PDB entry 5WAI | X-ray diffraction, 2.90 A resolution | chains A and B of the 4 polymer chains in the assembly

Chain A:
Molecule: Histone-binding protein RBBP4
Source organism: Homo sapiens
UniProt: Q09028 (RBBP4_HUMAN); numbering as in UniProt (aligned over 1-425)
Chain sequence (439 residues; numbered -13 to 425; the number before each row is that of its first residue; numbers below 1 keep their minus sign (Met-13 is residue -13)):
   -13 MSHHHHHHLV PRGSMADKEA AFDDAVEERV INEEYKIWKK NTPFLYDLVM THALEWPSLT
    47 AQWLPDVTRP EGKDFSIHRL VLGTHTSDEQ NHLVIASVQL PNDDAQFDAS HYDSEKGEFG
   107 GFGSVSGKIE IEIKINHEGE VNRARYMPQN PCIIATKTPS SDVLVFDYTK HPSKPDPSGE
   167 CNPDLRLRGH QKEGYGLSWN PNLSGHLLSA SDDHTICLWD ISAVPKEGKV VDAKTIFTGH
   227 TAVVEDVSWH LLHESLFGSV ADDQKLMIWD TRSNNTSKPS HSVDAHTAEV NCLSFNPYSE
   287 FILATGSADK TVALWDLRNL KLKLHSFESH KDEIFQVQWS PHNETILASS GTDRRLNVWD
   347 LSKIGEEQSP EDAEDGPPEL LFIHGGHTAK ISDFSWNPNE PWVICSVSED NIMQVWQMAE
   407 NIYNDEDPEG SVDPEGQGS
Not modelled in the structure: -13 to 2, 94-104, 212-213, 413-425
Sequence notes: initiating methionine (-13); expression tag (-12 to 0)
Curated features (UniProtKB/Swiss-Prot):
  - modified residue: Ala2 (N-acetylalanine), Lys4 (N6-acetyllysine), Ser110 (Phosphoserine), Lys160 (N6-acetyllysine), Ser355 (Phosphoserine)
  - cross-link (Glycyl lysine isopeptide (Lys-Gly)): Lys4 (interchain with G-Cter in SUMO2), Lys160 (interchain with G-Cter in SUMO2)

Chain B:
Molecule: Polycomb protein SUZ12
Source organism: Homo sapiens
UniProt: Q15022 (SUZ12_HUMAN); residues 76-545 here = UniProt positions 76-545
Chain sequence (478 residues; each row starts with the number of its first residue):
    76 MEHVQADHEL FLQAFEKPTQ IYRFLRTRNL IAPIFLHRTL TYMSHRNSRT NIKRKTFKVD
   136 DMLSKVEKMK GEQESHSLSA HLQLTFTGFF HKNDKPSPNS ENEQNSVTLE VLLVKVCHKK
   196 RKDVSCPIRQ VPTGKKQVPL NPDLNQTKPG NFPSLAVSSN EFEPSNSHMV KSYSLLFRVT
   256 RPGRREFNGM INGETNENID VNEELPARRK RNREDGEKTF VAQMTVFDKN RRLQLLDGEY
   316 EVAMQEMEEC PISKKRATWE TILDGKRLPP FETFSQGPTL QFTLRWTGET NDKSTAPIAK
   376 PLATRNSESL HQENKPGSVK PTQTIAVKES LTTDLQTRKE KDTPNENRQK LRIFYQFLYN
   436 NNTRQQTEAR DDLHCPWCTL NCRKLYSLLK HLKLCHSRFI FNYVYHPKGA RIDVSINECY
   496 DGSYAGNPQD IHRQPGFAFS RNGPVKRTPI THILVCRPKR TKASMSEFLE WSHPQFEK
Not modelled in the structure: 76-78, 150-153, 168-181, 210, 224-227, 254-294, 323-350, 364-422, 497-513, 547-553
Sequence notes: expression tag (546-553)
Metal / ion sites: Zn2+: Cys450, Cys453, His466, His471

Chain A / chain B interface:
Contacting residue pairs (217; chain A residue first):
  Glu13(A) with Arg103(B), salt bridge
  Glu14(A) with Arg516(B), salt bridge
  Val16(A) with Phe99(B), hydrophobic; Leu100(B), hydrophobic; Arg103(B)
  Ile17(A) with Arg516(B)
  Glu19(A) with Ile96(B); Leu100(B); Arg473(B), salt bridge; Tyr495(B), hydrogen bond
  Glu20(A) with Arg103(B), salt bridge; Asn104(B); Ile109(B)
  Lys22(A) with Tyr495(B), hydrogen bond (side chain-backbone); Asp496(B), salt bridge
  Ile23(A) with Leu100(B), hydrophobic; Cys470(B), hydrophobic
  Trp24(A) with Ile109(B), hydrophobic; Leu529(B), hydrophobic
  Lys25(A) with Leu529(B)
  Lys26(A) with Lys468(B); Leu469(B); Ser472(B)
  Asn27(A) with Phe110(B); Leu115(B); Tyr117(B), hydrogen bond; Leu469(B); Cys470(B)
  Thr28(A) with Val530(B)
  Pro29(A) with Val530(B); Arg532(B), hydrogen bond (backbone-side chain)
  Phe30(A) with Thr114(B); Leu115(B); Thr116(B), hydrogen bond (backbone-backbone); Tyr117(B), hydrophobic; Lys465(B); Leu469(B), hydrophobic
  Leu31(A) with Phe110(B), hydrophobic; Thr114(B); Leu115(B), hydrophobic
  Tyr32(A) with Val530(B); Arg532(B), hydrogen bond (backbone-side chain)
  Asp33(A) with Val530(B); Cys531(B); Arg532(B), salt bridge; Lys534(B)
  Leu34(A) with Val530(B)
  Val35(A) with Ile528(B); Leu529(B), hydrogen bond (backbone-backbone); Val530(B), hydrogen bond (backbone-backbone)
  Met36(A) with His527(B); Ile528(B), hydrophobic
  Thr37(A) with Ile525(B); Thr526(B); His527(B), hydrogen bond (backbone-backbone)
  His38(A) with Ile525(B); Thr526(B)
  Ala39(A) with Arg522(B); Pro524(B); Ile525(B), hydrogen bond (backbone-backbone)
  Leu40(A) with Arg522(B)
  Glu41(A) with Val520(B); Lys521(B); Arg522(B), hydrogen bond (backbone-backbone); Pro524(B)
  Trp42(A) with Pro519(B); Val520(B); Lys521(B)
  Pro43(A) with Pro519(B), hydrophobic
  Val53(A) with Leu544(B), hydrophobic; Glu545(B), hydrogen bond (backbone-backbone)
  Thr54(A) with Glu545(B); Trp546(B)
  Arg55(A) with Ser541(B); Leu544(B); Glu545(B), hydrogen bond (backbone-backbone); Trp546(B)
  Pro56(A) with Trp546(B), hydrophobic
  Glu57(A) with Trp546(B)
  His71(A) with Pro519(B)
  Thr72(A) with Pro519(B)
  Ser73(A) with Pro519(B), hydrogen bond (side chain-backbone)
  Glu75(A) with Lys521(B), salt bridge
  Pro87(A) with Cys531(B), hydrophobic
  Asp89(A) with Pro533(B); Lys537(B)
  Ala91(A) with Pro533(B), hydrophobic
  Gln92(A) with Cys531(B); Pro533(B)
  Phe93(A) with Cys531(B)
  Phe105(A) with Leu529(B)
  Gly106(A) with Leu529(B)
  Gly107(A) with Ile528(B), hydrogen bond (backbone-backbone); Leu529(B), hydrogen bond (backbone-backbone)
  Phe108(A) with Ile528(B), hydrogen bond (backbone-backbone)
  Gly109(A) with His527(B); Ile528(B)
  Ser110(A) with Thr526(B), hydrogen bond (backbone-backbone); His527(B), hydrogen bond (backbone-side chain)
  Val111(A) with Thr526(B), hydrogen bond (backbone-backbone); Ile528(B), hydrophobic
  Lys114(A) with Ile528(B)
  Ile115(A) with Thr526(B)
  Glu231(A) with Arg196(B), salt bridge
  Asp248(A) with Lys195(B), hydrogen bond (backbone-side chain); Arg196(B), salt bridge
  Gln250(A) with Lys195(B); His243(B); Met244(B), hydrogen bond
  Asp270(A) with His243(B), salt bridge
  Thr273(A) with His193(B); His243(B)
  Ala274(A) with Lys194(B)
  Glu275(A) with Lys195(B), salt bridge; Arg196(B), hydrogen bond (side chain-backbone)
  Asn277(A) with Arg196(B), hydrogen bond
  Ser285(A) with Val134(B); Asp135(B), hydrogen bond
  Phe287(A) with Asp135(B)
  Leu300(A) with Met137(B), hydrophobic
  Asp302(A) with Asp135(B); Leu138(B)
  Arg304(A) with Asp135(B), hydrogen bond (side chain-backbone); Leu138(B)
  Asn305(A) with Leu138(B); Glu142(B), hydrogen bond
  Leu308(A) with Val141(B), hydrophobic; Glu142(B); Lys145(B)
  Leu310(A) with Leu138(B), hydrophobic; Val141(B)
  Lys317(A) with Ile106(B), hydrogen bond (side chain-backbone); Ala107(B)
  Glu319(A) with Arg196(B), salt bridge
  Phe321(A) with Arg196(B)
  His328(A) with Met540(B)
  Glu330(A) with Phe132(B); Lys133(B); Val134(B), hydrogen bond (side chain-backbone)
  Thr331(A) with Arg129(B); Phe132(B); Val134(B)
  Arg340(A) with Arg516(B)
  Arg341(A) with Pro108(B), hydrogen bond (side chain-backbone); Ile109(B)
  Asp346(A) with Arg129(B), salt bridge
  Leu347(A) with Phe132(B); Val134(B), hydrophobic; Met137(B), hydrophobic
  Ser348(A) with Lys128(B), hydrogen bond (backbone-side chain); Arg129(B); Phe132(B)
  Lys349(A) with Arg124(B); Thr125(B), hydrogen bond (side chain-backbone); Asn126(B), hydrogen bond; Arg129(B)
  Ile350(A) with Met137(B), hydrophobic
  Glu352(A) with Arg124(B), salt bridge; Lys128(B), salt bridge
  Glu353(A) with Arg124(B)
  Gln354(A) with Arg113(B), hydrogen bond; Ser123(B); Arg124(B)
  Ser355(A) with Arg121(B); Ser123(B), hydrogen bond (backbone-side chain)
  Glu357(A) with Arg121(B), hydrogen bond (backbone-side chain); Asn456(B); Arg458(B), salt bridge
  Asp358(A) with Arg113(B), salt bridge; Arg121(B); Asn122(B); Ser123(B), hydrogen bond; Arg124(B), salt bridge
  Glu360(A) with Leu105(B); Arg121(B), salt bridge
  Asp361(A) with Leu111(B); His112(B), hydrogen bond (side chain-backbone); Arg113(B), hydrogen bond (side chain-backbone); Arg121(B), salt bridge
  Gly362(A) with Arg113(B), hydrogen bond (backbone-side chain)
  Pro363(A) with Arg113(B), hydrogen bond (backbone-side chain)
  Pro364(A) with Arg124(B), hydrogen bond (backbone-side chain)
  Leu366(A) with Leu111(B); Arg113(B), hydrogen bond (backbone-side chain)
  Leu367(A) with Leu111(B); Thr114(B)
  Ile369(A) with Pro108(B), hydrophobic; Ile109(B); Leu111(B), hydrophobic
  Gly371(A) with Ile109(B), hydrogen bond (backbone-backbone)
  Thr374(A) with Arg516(B), hydrogen bond (backbone-side chain)
  Pro384(A) with Met540(B)
  Asn385(A) with Ser539(B); Met540(B), hydrogen bond (backbone-backbone); Phe543(B)
  Glu386(A) with Ser539(B), hydrogen bond
  Pro387(A) with Ala538(B)
  Glu395(A) with Phe514(B)
  Asp396(A) with Phe514(B); Arg522(B), hydrogen bond (backbone-side chain)
  Asn397(A) with Val520(B), hydrogen bond (side chain-backbone); Arg522(B)
  Ile398(A) with Arg522(B)
  Gln403(A) with Lys534(B)
  Glu406(A) with Arg535(B), salt bridge; Thr536(B)
  Asn407(A) with Thr116(B); Arg535(B)
  Ile408(A) with Thr114(B); Asn126(B), hydrogen bond (backbone-side chain)
  Tyr409(A) with Asn126(B), hydrogen bond (backbone-side chain); Arg129(B), hydrogen bond (backbone-side chain)
  Asn410(A) with Asn126(B), hydrogen bond (backbone-side chain); Arg535(B)
  Asp411(A) with Thr125(B); Asn126(B), hydrogen bond (side chain-backbone); Ile127(B)
Other interface residues (no listed pair), chain A (122 interface residues in all): Asp52, Ser62, His272, Ile288, Ile332, Ala359, Phe368, His370, Ala375, Ala405, Glu412
Other interface residues (no listed pair), chain B (85 interface residues in all): Tyr97, Lys197, Ser242, Gly518, Thr523

Overview:
122 residues of chain A and 85 residues of chain B are in contact; the contacts include 54 hydrogen bonds and
21 salt bridges. Among the polar pairs are Glu13(A)-Arg103(B), Glu14(A)-Arg516(B) and Glu19(A)-Arg473(B). The
Zn2+ site is built by Cys450(B), Cys453(B), His466(B) and His471(B).
Chain A is Histone-binding protein RBBP4 and chain B is Polycomb protein SUZ12, both from Homo sapiens; the
structure, Crystal Structure of a Suz12-Rbbp4-Jarid2-Aebp2 Heterotetrameric Complex, was determined by X-ray
diffraction (same publication as 5WAK).
